PDB entry 7O2L | X-ray diffraction, 3.00 A resolution | chains O and P of the 28 polymer chains in the assembly

[Chain O]
Protein: HLJ1_G0039880.mRNA.1.CDS.1
Organism: Saccharomyces cerevisiae
UniProt: A0A6L1BIF8 (A0A6L1BIF8_YEASX); residue numbers follow UniProt; this construct covers 1-250
Chain sequence (250 residues; each row starts with the number of its first residue):
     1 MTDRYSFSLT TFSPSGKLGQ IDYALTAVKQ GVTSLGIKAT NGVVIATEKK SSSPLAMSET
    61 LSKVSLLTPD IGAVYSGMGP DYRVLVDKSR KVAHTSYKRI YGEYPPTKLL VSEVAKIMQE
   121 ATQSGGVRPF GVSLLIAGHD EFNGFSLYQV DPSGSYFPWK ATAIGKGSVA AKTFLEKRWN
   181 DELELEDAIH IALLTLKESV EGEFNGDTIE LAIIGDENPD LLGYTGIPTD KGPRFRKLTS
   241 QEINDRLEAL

[Chain P]
Protein: BJ4_G0021480.mRNA.1.CDS.1
Organism: Saccharomyces cerevisiae
UniProt: A0A6A5PXC6 (A0A6A5PXC6_YEASX); residues 0-257 here correspond to UniProt positions 1-258 (UniProt number = residue number + 1)
Chain sequence (258 residues; numbered 0 to 257; the number before each row is that of its first residue; numbering starts at 0):
     0 MGSRRYDSRT TIFSPEGRLY QVEYALESIS HAGTAIGIMA SDGIVLAAER KVTSTLLEQD
    60 TSTEKLYKLN DKIAVAVAGL TADAEILINT ARIHAQNYLK TYNEDIPVEI LVRRLSDIKQ
   120 GYTQHGGLRP FGVSFIYAGY DDRYGYQLYT SNPSGNYTGW KAISVGANTS AAQTLLQMDY
   180 KDDMKVDDAI ELALKTLSKT TDSSALTYDR LEFATIRKGA NDGEVYQKIF KPQEIKDILV
   240 KTGITKKDED EEADEDMK
Not modelled in the structure: 0, 245-257

[How chain O and chain P interact]
Contacting residue pairs (65):
  R4(O) - S2(P)  hydrogen bond (backbone-side chain)
  Y5(O) - S2(P)
  Y5(O) - Y5(P)
  S6(O) - G125(P)
  S6(O) - L127(P)
  F7(O) - S2(P)
  F7(O) - Y5(P)
  F7(O) - D6(P)
  F7(O) - G126(P)
  S8(O) - G126(P)  hydrogen bond (backbone-backbone)
  S8(O) - L127(P)
  S8(O) - R128(P)  hydrogen bond (side chain-backbone)
  T10(O) - R128(P)
  T11(O) - S7(P)
  T11(O) - T9(P)
  T11(O) - Q20(P)
  F12(O) - Q20(P)
  F12(O) - Y23(P)
  F12(O) - A24(P)  hydrophobic
  F12(O) - S27(P)
  F12(O) - R128(P)
  F12(O) - P129(P)
  F12(O) - G131(P)
  S13(O) - Y23(P)
  P14(O) - Y23(P)  hydrophobic
  P14(O) - E26(P)
  S15(O) - E26(P)
  S15(O) - H30(P)
  G16(O) - Y23(P)
  G16(O) - E26(P)
  G16(O) - S27(P)  hydrogen bond (backbone-side chain)
  L18(O) - R128(P)
  K38(O) - E57(P)  salt bridge
  S112(O) - E84(P)
  K116(O) - I85(P)
  Q119(O) - A81(P)
  Q119(O) - D82(P)  hydrogen bond
  Q119(O) - I85(P)
  Q119(O) - R128(P)
  T122(O) - R128(P)  hydrogen bond (backbone-side chain)
  Q123(O) - Y121(P)
  Q123(O) - L127(P)
  Q123(O) - R128(P)  hydrogen bond (side chain-backbone)
  Q123(O) - F130(P)
  G125(O) - L127(P)
  S153(O) - A81(P)
  G154(O) - A81(P)
  S155(O) - A81(P)
  Y156(O) - E84(P)  hydrogen bond
  F157(O) - L56(P)  hydrophobic
  P158(O) - L56(P)
  P158(O) - E57(P)  hydrogen bond (backbone-backbone)
  P158(O) - T60(P)
  P158(O) - S61(P)
  W159(O) - S53(P)
  W159(O) - L55(P)
  W159(O) - L56(P)
  K160(O) - T54(P)  hydrogen bond (side chain-backbone)
  K160(O) - L55(P)  hydrogen bond (backbone-backbone)
  K160(O) - L56(P)
  K160(O) - E57(P)
  A161(O) - L55(P)
  L175(O) - L55(P)  hydrophobic
  E176(O) - T54(P)
  E176(O) - L55(P)
Also at the interface, not in a pair above, chain O (35 interface residues in all): S124, Y148, K172, W179
Also at the interface, not in a pair above, chain P (32 interface residues in all): L79, T80

[Summary]
35 residues of chain O and 32 residues of chain P are in contact, with 11 hydrogen bonds and 1 salt bridge.
Polar contacts include K38(O)-E57(P), R4(O)-S2(P) and S8(O)-R128(P).
Chain O is HLJ1_G0039880.mRNA.1.CDS.1 and chain P is BJ4_G0021480.mRNA.1.CDS.1, both from Saccharomyces
cerevisiae; the structure, Yeast 20S proteasome in complex with the covalently bound inhibitor b-lactone
(2R,3S)-3-isopropyl-4-oxo-2-oxetane-carboxylate (IOC), was determined by X-ray diffraction.
